Entry 8B64 (electron microscopy, 2.59 A resolution); this record covers chains L and H of the 34 polymer chains in the assembly.

[Chain L]
Molecule: Reaction center protein L chain
From: Rhodobacter capsulatus
Reference sequence: P19057 (RCEL_RHOCA); residues 0-281 here correspond to UniProt positions 1-282 (UniProt number = residue number + 1)
Amino-acid sequence (282 residues; each row starts with the number of its first residue; numbering starts at 0):
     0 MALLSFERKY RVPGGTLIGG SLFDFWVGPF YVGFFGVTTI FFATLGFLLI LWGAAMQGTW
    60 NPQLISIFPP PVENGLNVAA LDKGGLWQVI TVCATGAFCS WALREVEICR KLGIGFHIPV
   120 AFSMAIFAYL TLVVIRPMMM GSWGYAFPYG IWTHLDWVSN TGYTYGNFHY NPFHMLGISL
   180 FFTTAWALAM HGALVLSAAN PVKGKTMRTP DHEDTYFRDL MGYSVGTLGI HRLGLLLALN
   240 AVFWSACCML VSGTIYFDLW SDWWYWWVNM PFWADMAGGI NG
Disordered / not traced: 0
Bound ions: Fe ion: H190, H230 (shared with 3 residues of chain M)
Small-molecule neighbours:
  - 1,2-Distearoyl-sn-glycerophosphoethanolamine (3PE), molecule 1: A1, G27, P28, F29
  - 1,2-Distearoyl-sn-glycerophosphoethanolamine (3PE), molecule 2: Q62, I150, W151
  - 1,2-Distearoyl-sn-glycerophosphoethanolamine (3PE), molecule 3: L195, N199, P200
  - bacteriochlorophyll a (BCL), molecule 1: F46, I49, Y128, L131, F146, I150, W151, H153, L154, W156, V157
  - bacteriochlorophyll a (BCL), molecule 2: F97, F121, A124, I125, A127, Y128, L131, W156, V157, S158, T160, G161, Y162, N166, F167, H168, H173, G176, I177, F180, F181, V241, S244, A245, C247, M248
  - bacteriochlorophyll a (BCL), molecule 3: V157, Y162, H168, F181
  - bacteriochlorophyll a (BCL), molecule 4: H168, M174, I177, S178, F181, T182
  - bacteriopheophytin a (BPH), molecule 1: T38, F41, A42, G45, F46, I49, I89, C92, A93, A96, F97, W100, E104, I117, A120, F121, A124, Y128, F146, P147, Y148, G149, I150, H153, F180, A237, L238, V241
  - bacteriopheophytin a (BPH), molecule 2: F181, A184, W185, A188, M189, F216, L219, M220
  - ubiquinone-10 (U10), molecule 1: V26, F29, Y30, V31, G35, V36, I39, W100, R103
  - ubiquinone-10 (U10), molecule 2: P171, M174, L175, S178, W263
  - ubiquinone-10 (U10), molecule 3: L175, S178, L179, T182, W185, A186, M189, H190, L193, V194, E212, D213, F216, M220, Y222, S223, V224, G225, T226, I229, L232, L236
  - ubiquinone-10 (U10), molecule 4: W263, W265, W266
Swiss-Prot annotation at these positions:
  - binding site ((7R,8Z)-bacteriochlorophyll b): H153, H173
  - binding site (Fe cation): H190, H230
  - binding site (a ubiquinone): F216

[Chain H]
Molecule: Reaction center protein H chain
From: Rhodobacter capsulatus
Reference sequence: P19056 (RCEH_RHOCA); residues 1-254 here = UniProt positions 1-254
Amino-acid sequence (254 residues; each row starts with the number of its first residue):
     1 MVGVNFFGDF DLASLAIWSF WAFLAYLIYY LQTENMREGY PLENDDGKLS PNQGPFPVPS
    61 PKTFDLADGR KIVVPSVENE EAHRRTDLAL ERTSVNEGYP FRPTGNPMLD GVGPASWVPR
   121 RDEPEVDAHG HNKIQPMRKT EMKVSAGRDP RGMPVQAGDT EVVGKIVDMW VDIPEQLVRY
   181 LEVELNSGKK KLLPMTMLKI WSDRVRVNAI TSDLFDTIPD IKSPDVVTKL EEDKISAYVA
   241 GGYMYAKGVK PYAL
Disordered / not traced: 246-254
Small-molecule neighbours:
  - 1,2-Distearoyl-sn-glycerophosphoethanolamine (3PE), molecule 1: F10, S14, I17, W18, F20, W21, L24
  - 1,2-Distearoyl-sn-glycerophosphoethanolamine (3PE), molecule 2: A16, S19, F20, F23, L27, Y30
  - 1,2-Distearoyl-sn-glycerophosphoethanolamine (3PE), molecule 3: L24, L27, I28, L31, Q32, M36, Y40, Q53, G54, P55, F56
  - 1,2-Distearoyl-sn-glycerophosphoethanolamine (3PE), molecule 4: Y29, L42, N52, G54, P55, F56, P57
  - 1,2-Distearoyl-sn-glycerophosphoethanolamine (3PE), molecule 5: N52, Q53, G54

[Interface between chain L and chain H]
Pairs across the interface (57):
  A1(L) with L42(H), hydrophobic; E43(H); S50(H); N52(H)
  L2(L) with L42(H); E43(H), hydrogen bond (backbone-backbone); D45(H)
  L3(L) with G39(H); L42(H), hydrophobic
  S4(L) with G39(H), hydrogen bond (backbone-backbone); E43(H); E80(H), hydrogen bond; R84(H), hydrogen bond (backbone-side chain)
  F5(L) with G39(H)
  R7(L) with D45(H); L88(H); F101(H)
  K8(L) with L88(H); L90(H); V112(H); G113(H), hydrogen bond (backbone-backbone); S116(H), hydrogen bond (backbone-side chain); W117(H)
  Y9(L) with G113(H); S116(H)
  R10(L) with G98(H); P100(H); F101(H), hydrogen bond (backbone-backbone)
  V11(L) with P100(H); F101(H); G113(H); P114(H); Y245(H)
  P12(L) with P100(H); F101(H); M244(H)
  G13(L) with M244(H)
  D23(L) with P100(H)
  F24(L) with G98(H)
  W25(L) with G98(H), hydrogen bond (backbone-backbone); P100(H)
  R109(L) with M244(H)
  K110(L) with P114(H); M244(H)
  A198(L) with F64(H)
  N199(L) with K62(H)
  T205(L) with D65(H); L66(H)
  M206(L) with F64(H), hydrophobic; D65(H), hydrogen bond (backbone-backbone)
  T208(L) with A128(H)
  D210(L) with D127(H); A128(H); P174(H)
  D213(L) with E175(H)
  G225(L) with E175(H)
  L227(L) with L177(H), hydrophobic
Interface residues without a listed pair, chain L (32 interface residues in all): G14, L111, G112, K204, H211, T226
Interface residues without a listed pair, chain H (38 interface residues in all): Y40, P41, A67, R85, Y99, R102, P103, V118, A240

[In short]
32 residues of chain L face 38 of chain H across their interface, with 9 hydrogen bonds. Polar contacts
include S4(L)-E80(H), S4(L)-R84(H) and K8(L)-S116(H). 3 1,2-Distearoyl-sn-glycerophosphoethanolamine molecules
are bound between chain L and chain H.
Chain L is Reaction center protein L chain and chain H is Reaction center protein H chain, both from
Rhodobacter capsulatus; the structure, Cryo-EM structure of RC-LH1-PufX photosynthetic core complex from Rba.
capsulatus, was determined by electron microscopy.
